7THM - chains A and B of the 5 polymer chains in the assembly; structure by electron microscopy, 3.18 A resolution.

[Chain A]
Name: RNA-directed RNA polymerase
Organism: Severe acute respiratory syndrome coronavirus 2
Notes: EC 2.7.7.48
Reference sequence: P0DTD1 (R1AB_SARS2); residues 1-932 here correspond to UniProt positions 4393-5324 (UniProt number = residue number + 4392)
Sequence (932 residues; each row starts with the number of its first residue):
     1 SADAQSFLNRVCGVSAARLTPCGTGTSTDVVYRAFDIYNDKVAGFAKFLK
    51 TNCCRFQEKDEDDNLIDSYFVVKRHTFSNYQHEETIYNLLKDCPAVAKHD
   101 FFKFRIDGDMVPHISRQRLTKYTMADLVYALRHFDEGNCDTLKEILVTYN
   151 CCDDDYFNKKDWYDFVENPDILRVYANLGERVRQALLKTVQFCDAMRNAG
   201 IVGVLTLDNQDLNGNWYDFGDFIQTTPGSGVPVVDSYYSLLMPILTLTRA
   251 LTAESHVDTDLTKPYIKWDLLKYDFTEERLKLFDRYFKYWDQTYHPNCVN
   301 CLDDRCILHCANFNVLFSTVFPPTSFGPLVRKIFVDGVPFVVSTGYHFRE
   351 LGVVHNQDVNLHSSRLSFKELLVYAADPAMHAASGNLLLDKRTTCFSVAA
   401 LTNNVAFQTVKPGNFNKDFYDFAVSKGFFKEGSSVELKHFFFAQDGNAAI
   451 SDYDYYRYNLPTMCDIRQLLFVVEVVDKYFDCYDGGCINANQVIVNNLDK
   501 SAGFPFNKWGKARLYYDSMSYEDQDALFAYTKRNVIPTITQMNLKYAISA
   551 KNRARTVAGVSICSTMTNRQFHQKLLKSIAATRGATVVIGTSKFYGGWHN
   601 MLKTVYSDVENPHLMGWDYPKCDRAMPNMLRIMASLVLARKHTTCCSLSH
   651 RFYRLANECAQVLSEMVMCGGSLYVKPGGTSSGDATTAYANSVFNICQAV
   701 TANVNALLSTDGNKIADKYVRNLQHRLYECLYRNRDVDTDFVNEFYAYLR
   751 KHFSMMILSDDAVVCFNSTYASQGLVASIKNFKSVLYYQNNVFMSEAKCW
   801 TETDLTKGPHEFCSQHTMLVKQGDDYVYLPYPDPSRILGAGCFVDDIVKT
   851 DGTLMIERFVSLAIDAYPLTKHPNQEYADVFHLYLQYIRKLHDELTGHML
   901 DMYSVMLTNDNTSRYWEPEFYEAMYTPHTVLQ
Unresolved in the structure: 1-5, 51-53, 61-63, 104-110, 225-226, 259-261, 364-367, 520-523, 715-716, 823-825, 848-854, 892-916, 929-932
Bound ions: Mn2+: Asn-209, Asp-218 (together with pyrophosphate); Zn2+ site 1: His-295, Cys-301, Cys-306, Cys-310; Zn2+ site 2: Cys-487, His-642, Cys-645, Cys-646
Ligand contacts: pyrophosphate (POP): Phe-35, Lys-73, His-75, Asp-208, Asn-209, Asp-218, Gly-220
UniProt features mapped onto this chain:
  - region: Lys-545 to Arg-555 (Interaction with RMP Remdesivir), Thr-582 to Pro-620 (RdRp Palm N-ter)
  - active site: Ser-759, Asp-760, Asp-761
  - binding site (Mn(2+)): Asn-209, Asp-218
  - binding site (Zn(2+)): His-295, Cys-301, Cys-306, Cys-310, Cys-487, His-642, Cys-645, Cys-646
  - site: Gln-932 (Cleavage)
What the authors report for this chain:
  - mutagenesis - D208A, N209A, R733A: decreased catalytic activity on RNAylation
  - mutagenesis - D208A, N209A, R733A: decreased catalytic activity on GDP-PRNTase
  - binding site for pyrophosphate: Lys-73
  - Mn2+ coordination: Asn-209, Asp-218
  - catalytic residues: Asp-208 (proposed by the authors, not directly observed)
  - mutagenesis - D218A: abolished catalytic activity on GDP
  - mutagenesis - D760A: unchanged catalytic activity on GDP
  - mutagenesis - K73A, D218A, D760A: abolished growth in response to viral titres
  - mutagenesis - K50A, R116A: decreased catalytic activity

[Chain B]
Name: Non-structural protein 8
Organism: Severe acute respiratory syndrome coronavirus 2
Reference sequence: P0DTD1 (R1AB_SARS2); residues 1-198 here correspond to UniProt positions 3943-4140 (UniProt number = residue number + 3942)
Sequence (198 residues; each row starts with the number of its first residue):
     1 AIASEFSSLPSYAAFATAQEAYEQAVANGDSEVVLKKLKKSLNVAKSEFD
    51 RDAAMQRKLEKMADQAMTQMYKQARSEDKRAKVTSAMQTMLFTMLRKLDN
   101 DALNNIINNARDGCVPLNIIPLTTAAKLMVVIPDYNTYKNTCDGTTFTYA
   151 SALWEIQQVVDADSKIVQLSEISMDNSPNLAWPLIVTALRANSAVKLQ
Unresolved in the structure: 1-80, 163-164, 174-175, 193-198
UniProt features mapped onto this chain:
  - site: Gln-198 (Cleavage)

[Interface between chain A and chain B]
Contacting residue pairs - 77 pairs, chain A then chain B:
  Leu-270(A) / Pro-116(B)
  Leu-270(A) / Ile-119(B)
  Leu-270(A) / Thr-123(B)
  Leu-271(A) / Val-115(B)  hydrophobic
  Leu-271(A) / Pro-116(B)
  Leu-271(A) / Ile-119(B)  hydrophobic
  Tyr-273(A) / Asp-112(B)  hydrogen bond
  Tyr-273(A) / Cys-114(B)
  Pro-323(A) / Asn-118(B)
  Thr-324(A) / Pro-116(B)
  Thr-324(A) / Asn-118(B)  hydrogen bond (backbone-side chain)
  Thr-324(A) / Ile-119(B)
  Ser-325(A) / Pro-116(B)
  Phe-326(A) / Asn-118(B)  hydrogen bond (backbone-side chain)
  Pro-328(A) / Pro-116(B)
  Pro-328(A) / Leu-117(B)  hydrogen bond (backbone-backbone)
  Leu-329(A) / Val-115(B)
  Leu-329(A) / Pro-116(B)  hydrophobic
  Val-330(A) / Gly-113(B)
  Val-330(A) / Cys-114(B)
  Val-330(A) / Val-115(B)  hydrogen bond (backbone-backbone)
  Val-330(A) / Leu-117(B)  hydrophobic
  Arg-331(A) / Asp-112(B)  hydrogen bond (side chain-backbone)
  Arg-331(A) / Gly-113(B)
  Arg-331(A) / Cys-114(B)  hydrogen bond
  Lys-332(A) / Leu-103(B)
  Lys-332(A) / Asn-104(B)
  Lys-332(A) / Ile-107(B)
  Val-338(A) / Leu-95(B)  hydrophobic
  Pro-339(A) / Leu-95(B)
  Phe-340(A) / Leu-95(B)  hydrophobic
  Val-341(A) / Leu-103(B)  hydrophobic
  Thr-344(A) / Cys-114(B)
  Phe-368(A) / Val-83(B)  hydrophobic
  Phe-368(A) / Thr-84(B)
  Leu-371(A) / Thr-84(B)
  Leu-371(A) / Met-87(B)
  Leu-372(A) / Met-87(B)  hydrophobic
  Ala-375(A) / Met-87(B)  hydrophobic
  Pro-378(A) / Leu-117(B)
  Ala-379(A) / Leu-117(B)
  Met-380(A) / Leu-91(B)  hydrophobic
  Met-380(A) / Met-94(B)
  His-381(A) / Met-90(B)
  His-381(A) / Met-94(B)
  Ala-382(A) / Leu-117(B)  hydrophobic
  Ala-382(A) / Pro-121(B)
  Ala-383(A) / Leu-98(B)  hydrophobic
  Ala-383(A) / Ile-120(B)  hydrophobic
  Ser-384(A) / Met-94(B)  hydrogen bond (side chain-backbone)
  Asn-386(A) / Lys-127(B)
  Leu-387(A) / Leu-122(B)  hydrophobic
  Leu-387(A) / Ala-125(B)  hydrophobic
  Leu-387(A) / Lys-127(B)  hydrogen bond (backbone-backbone)
  Leu-387(A) / Leu-128(B)  hydrophobic
  Leu-387(A) / Met-129(B)  hydrogen bond (backbone-backbone)
  Leu-387(A) / Tyr-149(B)  hydrophobic
  Leu-388(A) / Met-129(B)
  Leu-389(A) / Met-129(B)  hydrogen bond (backbone-backbone)
  Leu-389(A) / Val-130(B)
  Leu-389(A) / Val-131(B)
  Leu-389(A) / Tyr-149(B)
  Lys-391(A) / Val-131(B)  hydrogen bond (backbone-backbone)
  Lys-391(A) / Pro-133(B)
  Lys-391(A) / Thr-137(B)
  Lys-391(A) / Thr-141(B)
  Arg-392(A) / Val-131(B)
  Val-398(A) / Pro-121(B)
  Ala-400(A) / Met-129(B)  hydrophobic
  Thr-402(A) / Met-129(B)
  Asn-403(A) / Lys-127(B)  hydrogen bond
  Asn-403(A) / Met-129(B)
  Val-405(A) / Met-129(B)  hydrophobic
  Val-405(A) / Val-131(B)  hydrophobic
  Phe-407(A) / Pro-183(B)  hydrophobic
  Trp-509(A) / Ala-86(B)
  Trp-509(A) / Met-87(B)  hydrophobic
Other interface residues (no listed pair), chain A (51 interface residues in all): Lys-272, Gly-385, Asp-390, Ala-399, Asn-404, Pro-505, Phe-506, Leu-514, Tyr-515, Met-666
Other interface residues (no listed pair), chain B (42 interface residues in all): Gln-88, Phe-92, Lys-97, Ile-106, Asn-109, Trp-154, Ile-185

[Summary]
Chain A and chain B form an interface of 51 and 42 residues respectively, with 13 hydrogen bonds. Polar pairs
include Tyr-273(A)/Asp-112(B), Thr-324(A)/Asn-118(B) and Phe-326(A)/Asn-118(B). Ligands of chain A:
pyrophosphate. The paper reports the catalytic residue Asp-208(A); D208A, N209A and R733A of chain A reduce
catalytic activity on RNAylation; 8 substitutions were tested in all.
Here chain A is RNA-directed RNA polymerase and chain B is Non-structural protein 8, both from Severe acute
respiratory syndrome coronavirus 2. Entry 7THM (SARS-CoV-2 nsp12/7/8 complex with a native N-terminus nsp9)
was determined by electron microscopy.
